2FKJ - chains A and C of the 3 polymer chains in the assembly; structure by X-ray diffraction, 3.10 A resolution.

Chain A (and C):
Protein: Outer Surface Protein A
From: Borrelia burgdorferi
Notes: chain C of this document is another copy of the same molecule, construct and numbering; everything in this record applies to it too
UniProt: Q45040 (Q45040_BORBU); aligned to UniProt positions 27-388 over residues 27-388 (the alignment contains insertions or deletions, so no single offset holds)
Sequence (366 residues; row label = number of the first residue in the row):
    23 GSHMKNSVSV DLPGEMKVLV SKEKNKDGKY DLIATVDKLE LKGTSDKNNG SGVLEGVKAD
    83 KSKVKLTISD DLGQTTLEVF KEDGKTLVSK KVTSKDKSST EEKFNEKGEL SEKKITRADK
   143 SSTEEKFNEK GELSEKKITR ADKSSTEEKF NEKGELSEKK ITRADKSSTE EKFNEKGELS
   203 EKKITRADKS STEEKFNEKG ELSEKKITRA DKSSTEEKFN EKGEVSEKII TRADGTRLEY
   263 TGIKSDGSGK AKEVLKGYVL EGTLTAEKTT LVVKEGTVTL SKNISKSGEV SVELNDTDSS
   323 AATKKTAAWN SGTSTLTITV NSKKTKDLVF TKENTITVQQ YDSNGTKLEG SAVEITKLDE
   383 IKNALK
Not modelled in the structure: 23-27

Interface between chain A and chain C:
Pairs across the interface (30):
  Glu37(A) - Lys107(C)  salt bridge
  Lys117(A) - Asp105(C)
  Lys117(A) - Gly106(C)
  Lys117(A) - Lys107(C)
  Asp118(A) - Glu100(C)
  Asp118(A) - Phe102(C)
  Lys119(A) - Lys129(C)  hydrogen bond (side chain-backbone)
  Ala140(A) - Leu109(C)  hydrophobic
  Asp141(A) - Glu124(C)
  Asp141(A) - Phe126(C)
  Asp141(A) - Leu132(C)
  Ala163(A) - Leu132(C)  hydrophobic
  Ala163(A) - Phe149(C)
  Asp164(A) - Glu147(C)
  Asp164(A) - Phe149(C)
  Asp164(A) - Leu155(C)
  Asp164(A) - Lys158(C)  salt bridge
  Lys165(A) - Glu154(C)
  Ala186(A) - Leu155(C)  hydrophobic
  Ala186(A) - Phe172(C)
  Asp187(A) - Glu170(C)
  Asp187(A) - Leu178(C)
  Asp187(A) - Lys181(C)  salt bridge
  Ala209(A) - Leu178(C)  hydrophobic
  Ala209(A) - Phe195(C)
  Asp210(A) - Glu193(C)
  Asp210(A) - Leu201(C)
  Gly334(A) - Lys308(C)
  Thr335(A) - Asp268(C)
  Lys354(A) - Glu246(C)
Also at the interface, not in a pair above, chain A (18 interface residues in all): Asn332, Ser333
Also at the interface, not in a pair above, chain C (30 interface residues in all): Gly130, Lys135, Gly153, Lys204, Ala288

In short:
18 residues of chain A face 30 of chain C across their interface, with 1 hydrogen bond and 3 salt bridges.
Among the polar pairs are Glu37(A)-Lys107(C), Asp164(A)-Lys158(C) and Asp187(A)-Lys181(C).
Both chains are Outer Surface Protein A (Borrelia burgdorferi). Entry 2FKJ (The crystal structure of
engineered OspA) was determined by X-ray diffraction together with 2FKG, 2HKD and 2AF5 from the same study.
